Entry 9KM0 (electron microscopy, 2.78 A resolution); this record covers chains F and L of the 39 polymer chains in the assembly.

Chain F:
Name: Antenna pigment protein alpha chain
Organism: Dinoroseobacter shibae DFL 12
UniProt: A8LQ15 (A8LQ15_DINSH); numbering as in UniProt (aligned over 1-53)
Amino-acid sequence (53 residues; numbered 1 to 53; the number before each row is that of its first residue):
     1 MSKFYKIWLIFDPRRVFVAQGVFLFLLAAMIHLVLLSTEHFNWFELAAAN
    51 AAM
Unresolved in the structure: 1, 53
Small-molecule neighbours:
  - Spheroidenone (A1EFU; (4E,16E,26E)-2-methoxy-2,6,10,14,19,23,27,31-octamethyl-dotriaconta-4,6,8,10,12,14,16,18,20,22,26,30-dodecaen-3-one), molecule 1: Lys3, Phe4, Lys6, Ile7, Leu9, Ile10
  - Spheroidenone (A1EFU), molecule 2: Phe17, Gln20, Phe23, Leu24, Leu27, Met30, Ile31
  - Spheroidenone (A1EFU), molecule 3: Phe25, Ala28, Ala29, His32, Leu33, Leu36, Trp43
  - bacteriochlorophyll a (BCL), molecule 1: Phe4, Ile7, Trp8, Phe11, Val16, Gln20, Phe23, Ile31
  - bacteriochlorophyll a (BCL), molecule 2: Gly21, Leu24, Phe25, Ala28, Ala29, His32, Leu35, Trp43, Phe44
  - bacteriochlorophyll a (BCL), molecule 3: Leu24, Leu27, Ala28, Ile31, His32, Leu35, Phe41
  - MW9 ((21R,24R,27S)-24,27,28-trihydroxy-18,24-dioxo-19,23,25-trioxa-24lambda~5~-phosphaoctacosan-21-yl (9Z)-octadec-9-enoate), molecule 1: Phe11, Arg15, Val16, Ala19, Phe23, Leu26
  - MW9, molecule 2: Asp12, Arg14, Arg15, Val18, Ala19, Gly21, Val22, Phe25, Leu26

Chain L:
Name: Reaction center protein L chain
Organism: Dinoroseobacter shibae DFL 12
UniProt: A8LQ16 (A8LQ16_DINSH); numbering as in UniProt (aligned over 1-279)
Amino-acid sequence (279 residues; row label = number of the first residue in the row):
     1 MALLSFERKYRVRGGTLIGGDLFDFWVGPFYVGFFGVTTAFFALLGTILI
    51 FWGASQQGTFNPWLINIAPPDLSYGLGMAPLMEGGLWQIITICAIGAFVS
   101 WALREVEICRKLGMGYHVPFAFSVAIFAYVTLVVFRPLLMGAWGHGFPYG
   151 IWSHLDWVSNTGYAYLHFHYNPAHMIAVTFFFTTTLALALHGALVLSAAN
   201 PPKGEEVKGPDNEDTFFRDFIGYSIGTLGIHRVGLLLALNAGFWSAVCII
   251 ISGPVWTKGWPEWWNWWLEMPIWPSQVDC
Unresolved in the structure: 1, 276-279
Construct notes: conflict Asp278 (Gly in A8LQ16), Cys279 (Leu in A8LQ16)
Bound ions: Fe ion: His191, His231 (shared with 3 residues of chain M)
Small-molecule neighbours:
  - bacteriochlorophyll a (BCL), molecule 1: Thr47, Ile50, Phe98, Phe122, Ala125, Ile126, Ala128, Tyr129, Leu132, Phe147, Ile151, Trp152, His154, Leu155, Trp157, Val158, Ser159, Thr161, Gly162, Tyr163, Phe168, His169, His174, Ala177, Val178, Phe181, Phe182, Ser245, Ala246, Cys248, Ile249
  - bacteriochlorophyll a (BCL), molecule 2: His169, His174, Met175, Val178, Thr179, Phe182, Thr183, Leu186
  - bacteriochlorophyll a / bacteriopheophytin a: Val158, Tyr163, His169, Phe181, Phe182, Thr183, Thr185, Leu186, Ala189, Leu190, Phe217, Phe220, Ile221
  - bacteriopheophytin a (BPH): Thr39, Phe42, Ala43, Gly46, Thr47, Ile50, Ile90, Cys93, Ala94, Ala97, Phe98, Trp101, Glu105, Val118, Ala121, Phe122, Ala125, Tyr129, Phe147, Tyr149, Gly150, Ile151, His154, Ala238, Leu239
  - MW9 ((21R,24R,27S)-24,27,28-trihydroxy-18,24-dioxo-19,23,25-trioxa-24lambda~5~-phosphaoctacosan-21-yl (9Z)-octadec-9-enoate), molecule 1: Ala2, Val27, Gly28, Leu44, Thr47
  - MW9, molecule 2: Ile18, Phe34, Phe35, Phe42, Gly96, Ser100
  - MW9, molecule 3: Ile50, Phe51, Thr59, Phe60, Asn61, Pro62, Trp63, Ile65, Tyr149, Ile151
  - MW9, molecule 4: Trp63, Ile151, Trp152
  - MW9, molecule 5: Asn200, Pro201, Pro202
  - MW9, molecule 6: Ile272, Trp273, Pro274
  - ubiquinone-10 (U10), molecule 1: Val27, Phe30, Tyr31, Val32, Gly36, Val37, Ala40, Trp101, Arg104
  - ubiquinone-10 (U10), molecule 2: Phe120, Phe180, Thr183, Leu186, Ala187, Leu190, His191, Leu194, Phe217, Ile221, Tyr223, Ser224, Ile225, Gly226, Ile230, Val233, Leu236, Leu237, Leu239, Asn240, Phe243, Trp244

How chain F and chain L interact:
Contacting residue pairs - 8 pairs, chain F then chain L:
  Leu33(F) with Phe51(L), hydrophobic; Trp52(L), hydrophobic; Ser55(L); Phe60(L)
  Leu36(F) with Trp52(L), hydrophobic; Gln56(L), hydrogen bond (backbone-side chain)
  Ser37(F) with Ser55(L); Phe60(L)
Interface residues without a listed pair, chain F (7 interface residues in all): Phe25, Val34, Asn42, Phe44
Interface residues without a listed pair, chain L (6 interface residues in all): Ile48

Summary:
7 residues of chain F and 6 residues of chain L are in contact, with 1 hydrogen bond. Its one hydrogen-bonded
contact is Leu36(F)-Gln56(L). One compound MW9 molecule is bound between chain F and chain L.
Chain F is Antenna pigment protein alpha chain and chain L is Reaction center protein L chain, both from
Dinoroseobacter shibae DFL 12; the structure, Cryo-EM structure of a tri-heme cytochrome-associated RC-LH1
complex from a marine photoheterotrophic bacterium, purified with EDTA-2Na-containing ..., was determined by
electron microscopy (same publication as 8YY9 and 8YZ2).
